PDB entry 8PR2 | electron microscopy, 3.80 A resolution | chains h and m of the 6 polymer chains in the assembly

# Chain h
Protein: Cytoplasmic dynein 1 intermediate chain 2
Organism: Homo sapiens
UniProt: Q13409 (DC1I2_HUMAN), isoform Q13409-3; residues 1-612 here = UniProt positions 1-612
Chain sequence (612 residues; each row starts with the number of its first residue):
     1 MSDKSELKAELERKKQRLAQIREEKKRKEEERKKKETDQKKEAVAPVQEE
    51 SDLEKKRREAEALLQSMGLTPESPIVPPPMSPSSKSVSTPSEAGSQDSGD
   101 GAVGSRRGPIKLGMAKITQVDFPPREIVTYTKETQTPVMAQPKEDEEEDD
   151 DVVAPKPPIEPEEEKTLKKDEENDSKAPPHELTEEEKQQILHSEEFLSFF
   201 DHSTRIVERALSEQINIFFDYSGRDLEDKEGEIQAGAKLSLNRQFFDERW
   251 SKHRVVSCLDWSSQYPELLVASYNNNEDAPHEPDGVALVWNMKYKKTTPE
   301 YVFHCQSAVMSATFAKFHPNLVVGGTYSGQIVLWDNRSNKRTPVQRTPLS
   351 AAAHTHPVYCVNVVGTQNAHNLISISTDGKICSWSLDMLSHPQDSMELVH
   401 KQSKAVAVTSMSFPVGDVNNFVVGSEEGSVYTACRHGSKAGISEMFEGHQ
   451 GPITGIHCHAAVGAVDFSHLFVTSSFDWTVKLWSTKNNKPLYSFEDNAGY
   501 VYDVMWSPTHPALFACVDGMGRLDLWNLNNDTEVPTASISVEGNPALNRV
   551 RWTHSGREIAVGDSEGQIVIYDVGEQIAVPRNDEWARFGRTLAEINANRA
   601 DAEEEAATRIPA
Unresolved in the structure: 1-237, 609-612
Differences from the reference sequence: conflict Ser484 (Thr in Q13409), Gly499 (Asp in Q13409)
Curated features (UniProtKB/Swiss-Prot):
  - modified residue: Ser2 (N-acetylserine), Ser51 (Diphosphoserine), Ser73 (Phosphoserine)

# Chain m
Protein: Cytoplasmic dynein 1 heavy chain 1
Organism: Homo sapiens
UniProt: Q14204 (DYHC1_HUMAN); numbering as in UniProt (aligned over 1-4646)
Chain sequence (4646 residues; each row starts with the number of its first residue):
     1 MSEPGGGGGEDGSAGLEVSAVQNVADVSVLQKHLRKLVPLLLEDGGEAPA
    51 ALEAALEEKSALEQMRKFLSDPQVHTVLVERSTLKEDVGDEGEEEKEFIS
   101 YNINIDIHYGVKSNSLAFIKRTPVIDADKPVSSQLRVLTLSEDSPYETLH
   151 SFISNAVAPFFKSYIRESGKADRDGDKMAPSVEKKIAELEMGLLHLQQNI
   201 EIPEISLPIHPMITNVAKQCYERGEKPKVTDFGDKVEDPTFLNQLQSGVN
   251 RWIREIQKVTKLDRDPASGTALQEISFWLNLERALYRIQEKRESPEVLLT
   301 LDILKHGKRFHATVSFDTDTGLKQALETVNDYNPLMKDFPLNDLLSATEL
   351 DKIRQALVAIFTHLRKIRNTKYPIQRALRLVEAISRDLSSQLLKVLGTRK
   401 LMHVAYEEFEKVMVACFEVFQTWDDEYEKLQVLLRDIVKRKREENLKMVW
   451 RINPAHRKLQARLDQMRKFRRQHEQLRAVIVRVLRPQVTAVAQQNQGEVP
   501 EPQDMKVAEVLFDAADANAIEEVNLAYENVKEVDGLDVSKEGTEAWEAAM
   551 KRYDERIDRVETRITARLRDQLGTAKNANEMFRIFSRFNALFVRPHIRGA
   601 IREYQTQLIQRVKDDIESLHDKFKVQYPQSQACKMSHVRDLPPVSGSIIW
   651 AKQIDRQLTAYMKRVEDVLGKGWENHVEGQKLKQDGDSFRMKLNTQEIFD
   701 DWARKVQQRNLGVSGRIFTIESTRVRGRTGNVLKLKVNFLPEIITLSKEV
   751 RNLKWLGFRVPLAIVNKAHQANQLYPFAISLIESVRTYERTCEKVEERNT
   801 ISLLVAGLKKEVQALIAEGIALVWESYKLDPYVQRLAETVFNFQEKVDDL
   851 LIIEEKIDLEVRSLETCMYDHKTFSEILNRVQKAVDDLNLHSYSNLPIWV
   901 NKLDMEIERILGVRLQAGLRAWTQVLLGQAEDKAEVDMDTDAPQVSHKPG
   951 GEPKIKNVVHELRITNQVIYLNPPIEECRYKLYQEMFAWKMVVLSLPRIQ
  1001 SQRYQVGVHYELTEEEKFYRNALTRMPDGPVALEESYSAVMGIVSEVEQY
  1051 VKVWLQYQCLWDMQAENIYNRLGEDLNKWQALLVQIRKARGTFDNAETKK
  1101 EFGPVVIDYGKVQSKVNLKYDSWHKEVLSKFGQMLGSNMTEFHSQISKSR
  1151 QELEQHSVDTASTSDAVTFITYVQSLKRKIKQFEKQVELYRNGQRLLEKQ
  1201 RFQFPPSWLYIDNIEGEWGAFNDIMRRKDSAIQQQVANLQMKIVQEDRAV
  1251 ESRTTDLLTDWEKTKPVTGNLRPEEALQALTIYEGKFGRLKDDREKCAKA
  1301 KEALELTDTGLLSGSEERVQVALEELQDLKGVWSELSKVWEQIDQMKEQP
  1351 WVSVQPRKLRQNLDALLNQLKSFPARLRQYASYEFVQRLLKGYMKINMLV
  1401 IELKSEALKDRHWKQLMKRLHVNWVVSELTLGQIWDVDLQKNEAIVKDVL
  1451 LVAQGEMALEEFLKQIREVWNTYELDLVNYQNKCRLIRGWDDLFNKVKEH
  1501 INSVSAMKLSPYYKVFEEDALSWEDKLNRIMALFDVWIDVQRRWVYLEGI
  1551 FTGSADIKHLLPVETQEFQSISTEFLALMKKVSKSPLVMDVLNIQGVQRS
  1601 LERLADLLGEIQKALGEYLERERSSFPRFYFVGDEDLLEIIGNSKNVAKL
  1651 QKHFKKMFAGVSSIILNEDNSVVLGISSREGEEVMFKTPVSITEHPKINE
  1701 WLTLVEKEMRVTLAKLLAESVTEVEIFGKATSIDPNTYITWIDKYQAQLV
  1751 VLSAQIAWSENVETALSSMGGGGDAAPLHSVLSNVEVTLNVLADSVLMEQ
  1801 PPLRRRKLEHLITELVHQRDVTRSLIKSKIDNAKSFEWLSQMRFYFDPKQ
  1851 TDVLQQLSIQMANAKFNYGFEYLGVQDKLVQTPLTDRCYLTMTQALEARL
  1901 GGSPFGPAGTGKTESVKALGHQLGRFVLVFNCDETFDFQAMGRIFVGLCQ
  1951 VGAWGCFDEFNRLEERMLSAVSQQVQCIQEALREHSNPNYDKTSAPITCE
  2001 LLNKQVKVSPDMAIFITMNPGYAGRSNLPDNLKKLFRSLAMTKPDRQLIA
  2051 QVMLYSQGFRTAEVLANKIVPFFKLCDEQLSSQSHYDFGLRALKSVLVSA
  2101 GNVKRERIQKIKREKEERGEAVDEGEIAENLPEQEILIQSVCETMVPKLV
  2151 AEDIPLLFSLLSDVFPGVQYHRGEMTALREELKKVCQEMYLTYGDGEEVG
  2201 GMWVEKVLQLYQITQINHGLMMVGPSGSGKSMAWRVLLKALERLEGVEGV
  2251 AHIIDPKAISKDHLYGTLDPNTREWTDGLFTHVLRKIIDSVRGELQKRQW
  2301 IVFDGDVDPEWVENLNSVLDDNKLLTLPNGERLSLPPNVRIMFEVQDLKY
  2351 ATLATVSRCGMVWFSEDVLSTDMIFNNFLARLRSIPLDEGEDEAQRRRKG
  2401 KEDEGEEAASPMLQIQRDAATIMQPYFTSNGLVTKALEHAFQLEHIMDLT
  2451 RLRCLGSLFSMLHQACRNVAQYNANHPDFPMQIEQLERYIQRYLVYAILW
  2501 SLSGDSRLKMRAELGEYIRRITTVPLPTAPNIPIIDYEVSISGEWSPWQA
  2551 KVPQIEVETHKVAAPDVVVPTLDTVRHEALLYTWLAEHKPLVLCGPPGSG
  2601 KTMTLFSALRALPDMEVVGLNFSSATTPELLLKTFDHYCEYRRTPNGVVL
  2651 APVQLGKWLVLFCDEINLPDMDKYGTQRVISFIRQMVEHGGFYRTSDQTW
  2701 VKLERIQFVGACNPPTDPGRKPLSHRFLRHVPVVYVDYPGPASLTQIYGT
  2751 FNRAMLRLIPSLRTYAEPLTAAMVEFYTMSQERFTQDTQPHYIYSPREMT
  2801 RWVRGIFEALRPLETLPVEGLIRIWAHEALRLFQDRLVEDEERRWTDENI
  2851 DTVALKHFPNIDREKAMSRPILYSNWLSKDYIPVDQEELRDYVKARLKVF
  2901 YEEELDVPLVLFNEVLDHVLRIDRIFRQPQGHLLLIGVSGAGKTTLSRFV
  2951 AWMNGLSVYQIKVHRKYTGEDFDEDLRTVLRRSGCKNEKIAFIMDESNVL
  3001 DSGFLERMNTLLANGEVPGLFEGDEYATLMTQCKEGAQKEGLMLDSHEEL
  3051 YKWFTSQVIRNLHVVFTMNPSSEGLKDRAATSPALFNRCVLNWFGDWSTE
  3101 ALYQVGKEFTSKMDLEKPNYIVPDYMPVVYDKLPQPPSHREAIVNSCVFV
  3151 HQTLHQANARLAKRGGRTMAITPRHYLDFINHYANLFHEKRSELEEQQMH
  3201 LNVGLRKIKETVDQVEELRRDLRIKSQELEVKNAAANDKLKKMVKDQQEA
  3251 EKKKVMSQEIQEQLHKQQEVIADKQMSVKEDLDKVEPAVIEAQNAVKSIK
  3301 KQHLVEVRSMANPPAAVKLALESICLLLGESTTDWKQIRSIIMRENFIPT
  3351 IVNFSAEEISDAIREKMKKNYMSNPSYNYEIVNRASLACGPMVKWAIAQL
  3401 NYADMLKRVEPLRNELQKLEDDAKDNQQKANEVEQMIRDLEASIARYKEE
  3451 YAVLISEAQAIKADLAAVEAKVNRSTALLKSLSAERERWEKTSETFKNQM
  3501 STIAGDCLLSAAFIAYAGYFDQQMRQNLFTTWSHHLQQANIQFRTDIART
  3551 EYLSNADERLRWQASSLPADDLCTENAIMLKRFNRYPLIIDPSGQATEFI
  3601 MNEYKDRKITRTSFLDDAFRKNLESALRFGNPLLVQDVESYDPVLNPVLN
  3651 REVRRTGGRVLITLGDQDIDLSPSFVIFLSTRDPTVEFPPDLCSRVTFVN
  3701 FTVTRSSLQSQCLNEVLKAERPDVDEKRSDLLKLQGEFQLRLRQLEKSLL
  3751 QALNEVKGRILDDDTIITTLENLKREAAEVTRKVEETDIVMQEVETVSQQ
  3801 YLPLSTACSSIYFTMESLKQIHFLYQYSLQFFLDIYHNVLYENPNLKGVT
  3851 DHTQRLSIITKDLFQVAFNRVARGMLHQDHITFAMLLARIKLKGTVGEPT
  3901 YDAEFQHFLRGNEIVLSAGSTPRIQGLTVEQAEAVVRLSCLPAFKDLIAK
  3951 VQADEQFGIWLDSSSPEQTVPYLWSEETPATPIGQAIHRLLLIQAFRPDR
  4001 LLAMAHMFVSTNLGESFMSIMEQPLDLTHIVGTEVKPNTPVLMCSVPGYD
  4051 ASGHVEDLAAEQNTQITSIAIGSAEGFNQADKAINTAVKSGRWVMLKNVH
  4101 LAPGWLMQLEKKLHSLQPHACFRLFLTMEINPKVPVNLLRAGRIFVFEPP
  4151 PGVKANMLRTFSSIPVSRICKSPNERARLYFLLAWFHAIIQERLRYAPLG
  4201 WSKKYEFGESDLRSACDTVDTWLDDTAKGRQNISPDKIPWSALKTLMAQS
  4251 IYGGRVDNEFDQRLLNTFLERLFTTRSFDSEFKLACKVDGHKDIQMPDGI
  4301 RREEFVQWVELLPDTQTPSWLGLPNNAERVLLTTQGVDMISKMLKMQMLE
  4351 DEDDLAYAETEKKTRTDSTSDGRPAWMRTLHTTASNWLHLIPQTLSHLKR
  4401 TVENIKDPLFRFFEREVKMGAKLLQDVRQDLADVVQVCEGKKKQTNYLRT
  4451 LINELVKGILPRSWSHYTVPAGMTVIQWVSDFSERIKQLQNISLAAASGG
  4501 AKELKNIHVCLGGLFVPEAYITATRQYVAQANSWSLEELCLEVNVTTSQG
  4551 ATLDACSFGVTGLKLQGATCNNNKLSLSNAISTALPLTQLRWVKQTNTEK
  4601 KASVVTLPVYLNFTRADLIFTVDFEIATKEDPRSFYERGVAVLCTE
Unresolved in the structure: 1-176, 212-240, 486-512, 708-744, 767-4646
Differences from the reference sequence: engineered mutation Glu1567 (Arg in Q14204), Glu1610 (Lys in Q14204)
Curated features (UniProtKB/Swiss-Prot):
  - binding site (ATP): Gly1906 to Thr1913, Gly2224 to Ser2231, Gly2595 to Thr2602, Gly2937 to Thr2944
  - modified residue: Ser2 (N-acetylserine), Ser70 (Phosphoserine), Lys1125 (N6-acetyllysine), Ser1230 (Phosphoserine), Lys3480 (N6-acetyllysine), Ser4162 (Phosphoserine), Lys4283 (N6-acetyllysine), Thr4366 (Phosphothreonine), Ser4368 (Phosphoserine)
  - natural variant: Glu94 (E94K: Found in a patient with spinal muscular atrophy; uncertain significance), Lys129 (K129I: In CDCBM13), Arg264 (R264L: In SMALED1), His306 (H306R: In CMT2O and SMALED1), Ile584 (I584L: In SMALED1), Arg598 (R598C: In CMT2O and SMALED1), Thr659 to Met662 (deletion: In CDCBM13), Lys671 (K671E: In SMALED1), Pro776 (P776L: In SMALED1), Tyr970 (Y970C: In SMALED1), Gly1132 (G1132E: In SMALED1), Gln1194 (Q1194R: In CMT2O), 8 further natural variant entries in UniProt

# Interface between chain h and chain m
Pairs across the interface - 14 pairs, chain h then chain m:
  His318(h) - Arg602(m)  hydrogen bond
  Gln345(h) - Asn675(m)
  Gln345(h) - His676(m)
  Gln345(h) - Val677(m)
  Asn368(h) - Gly599(m)
  Asn368(h) - Ala600(m)
  Asp387(h) - Arg602(m)  salt bridge
  Asp387(h) - His676(m)  salt bridge
  Asp387(h) - Val677(m)
  Met388(h) - Gly672(m)
  Met388(h) - Asn675(m)
  Met388(h) - His676(m)
  Ser390(h) - Asn675(m)
  Gln393(h) - Arg598(m)  hydrogen bond
Also at the interface, not in a pair above, chain h (11 interface residues in all): Gln367, His370, Ser385, Leu386
Also at the interface, not in a pair above, chain m (9 interface residues in all): His596

# Summary
11 residues of chain h and 9 residues of chain m are in contact, with 2 hydrogen bonds and 2 salt bridges.
Polar contacts include Asp387(h)-Arg602(m), Asp387(h)-His676(m) and His318(h)-Arg602(m). From UniProt: 32
ATP-binding residues on chain m.
Here chain h is Cytoplasmic dynein 1 intermediate chain 2 and chain m is Cytoplasmic dynein 1 heavy chain 1,
both from Homo sapiens. Entry 8PR2 (Cytoplasmic dynein-1 heavy chain bound to JIP3-LZI) was determined by
electron microscopy together with 8PQW, 8PQY, 8PQZ, 8PR0, 8PR1, 8PR3 and 8PR4 from the same study.
